Entry 6TUT (electron microscopy, 3.25 A resolution); this record covers chains D and G of the 18 polymer chains in the assembly.

[Chain D]
Name: DNA-directed RNA polymerase III subunit RPC9
Organism: Saccharomyces cerevisiae S288C
UniProt: P47076 (RPC9_YEAST); numbering as in UniProt (aligned over 1-161)
Amino-acid sequence (161 residues; each row starts with the number of its first residue):
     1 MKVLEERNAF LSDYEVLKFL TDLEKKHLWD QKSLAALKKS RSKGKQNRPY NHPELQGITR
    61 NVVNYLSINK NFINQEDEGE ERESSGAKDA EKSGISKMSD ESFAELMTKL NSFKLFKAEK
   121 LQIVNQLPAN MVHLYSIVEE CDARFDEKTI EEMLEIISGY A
Unresolved in the structure: 29-48, 68-102, 160-161

[Chain G]
Name: DNA-directed RNA polymerase III subunit RPC8
Organism: Saccharomyces cerevisiae S288C
UniProt: P35718 (RPC8_YEAST); residue numbers follow UniProt; this construct covers 1-212
Amino-acid sequence (212 residues; each row starts with the number of its first residue):
     1 MFILSKIADL VRIPPDQFHR DTISAITHQL NNKFANKIIP NVGLCITIYD LLTVEEGQLK
    61 PGDGSSYINV TFRAVVFKPF LGEIVTGWIS KCTAEGIKVS LLGIFDDIFI PQNMLFEGCY
   121 YTPEESAWIW PMDEETKLYF DVNEKIRFRI EREVFVDVKP KSPKERELEE RAQLENEIEG
   181 KNEETPQNEK PPAYALLGSC QTDGMGLVSW WE
Unresolved in the structure: 176-188
Swiss-Prot annotation at these positions:
  - modified residue: Ser162 (Phosphoserine)

[Chain D / chain G interface]
Residue-residue contacts (59; chain D residue first):
  Met1(D) with Ala8(G); Asp9(G); Phe34(G), hydrophobic; Ile39(G), hydrophobic
  Lys2(D) with Ile7(G); Ala8(G), hydrogen bond (backbone-backbone)
  Val3(D) with Lys6(G); Ile7(G), hydrophobic
  Leu4(D) with Lys6(G), hydrogen bond (backbone-backbone)
  Glu5(D) with Ser5(G); Lys6(G), hydrogen bond (backbone-backbone)
  Glu6(D) with Ile3(G); Leu4(G); Ser5(G), hydrogen bond (backbone-side chain); Asn41(G); Val42(G); Lys78(G), salt bridge
  Arg7(D) with Ile3(G); Leu4(G)
  Asn8(D) with Leu4(G), hydrogen bond (backbone-backbone); Arg73(G)
  Ala9(D) with Ile3(G); Leu4(G), hydrogen bond (backbone-backbone)
  Phe10(D) with Phe2(G); Ile3(G), hydrophobic
  Leu11(D) with Phe2(G), hydrogen bond (backbone-backbone); Leu4(G), hydrophobic; Val75(G), hydrophobic
  Asp13(D) with Met1(G); Phe2(G)
  Val16(D) with Phe2(G), hydrophobic
  Phe19(D) with Thr47(G); Ile48(G); Tyr49(G)
  His52(D) with His28(G), hydrogen bond
  Leu55(D) with Asn31(G); Ala35(G), hydrophobic; Ile46(G); Thr47(G)
  Ile58(D) with Asn36(G)
  Asn61(D) with Leu102(G); Ile104(G)
  Val62(D) with Ile104(G)
  Asn64(D) with Leu102(G)
  Tyr65(D) with Thr86(G); Trp88(G), hydrophobic; Leu101(G); Leu102(G)
  Ala118(D) with Phe80(G)
  Leu121(D) with Phe80(G), hydrophobic
  Gln122(D) with Glu83(G), hydrogen bond; Ile84(G), hydrogen bond (side chain-backbone)
  Gln126(D) with Ile84(G), hydrogen bond (side chain-backbone)
  Asn130(D) with Trp211(G), hydrogen bond (side chain-backbone)
  Val132(D) with Trp211(G), hydrophobic
  His133(D) with Arg147(G)
  Ser136(D) with Ile84(G); Met205(G)
  Ile137(D) with Ile84(G), hydrophobic
Also at the interface, not in a pair above, chain D (34 interface residues in all): Leu20, Leu23, Tyr50, Glu54
Also at the interface, not in a pair above, chain G (41 interface residues in all): Arg20, Lys37, Val85, Gly103, Asp203, Gly204

[Overview]
The interface between chain D and chain G involves 34 residues on one side and 41 on the other, with 12
hydrogen bonds and 1 salt bridge. Polar pairs include Glu6(D)-Lys78(G), Glu6(D)-Ser5(G) and His52(D)-His28(G).
Here chain D is DNA-directed RNA polymerase III subunit RPC9 and chain G is DNA-directed RNA polymerase III
subunit RPC8, both from Saccharomyces cerevisiae S288C. Entry 6TUT (Cryo-EM structure of the RNA Polymerase
III-Maf1 complex) was determined by electron microscopy.
